Entry 4J1T (X-ray diffraction, 2.37 A resolution); this record covers chains A and C of the 3 polymer chains in the assembly.

# Chain A
Name: NAD/NADP transhydrogenase alpha subunit 1
Organism: Thermus thermophilus
Notes: EC 1.6.1.2
UniProtKB: Q72GR8 (Q72GR8_THET2); numbering as in UniProt (aligned over 1-375)
Sequence (381 residues; each row starts with the number of its first residue; numbers below 1 keep their minus sign (His-5 is residue -5)):
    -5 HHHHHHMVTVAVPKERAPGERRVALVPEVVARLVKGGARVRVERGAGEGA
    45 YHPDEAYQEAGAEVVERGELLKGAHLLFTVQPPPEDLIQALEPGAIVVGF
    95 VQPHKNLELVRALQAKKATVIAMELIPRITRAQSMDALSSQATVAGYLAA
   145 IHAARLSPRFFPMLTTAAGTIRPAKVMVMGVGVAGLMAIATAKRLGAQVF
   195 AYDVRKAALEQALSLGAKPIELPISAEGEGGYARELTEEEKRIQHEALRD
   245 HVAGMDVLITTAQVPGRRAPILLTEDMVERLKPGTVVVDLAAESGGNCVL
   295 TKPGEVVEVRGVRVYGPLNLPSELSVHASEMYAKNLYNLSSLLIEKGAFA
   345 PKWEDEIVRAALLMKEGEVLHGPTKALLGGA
Not modelled in the structure: -5 to -2, 222-227, 374-375
Construct notes: expression tag (-5 to 0)

# Chain C
Name: NAD(P) transhydrogenase subunit beta
Organism: Thermus thermophilus
Notes: EC 1.6.1.2; fragment: Domain III
UniProtKB: Q72GS0 (Q72GS0_THET2); residues 266-450 here = UniProt positions 266-450
Sequence (185 residues; each row starts with the number of its first residue):
   266 VEQEAGEVKGSLKPIDVEDAAVMLAYAGKVVFVPGYGMALSQAQHKLKEL
   316 ADLLEARGVEVKFAIHPVAGRMPGHMNVLLAEAGVDYDKLKDLEEINPEF
   366 PTVDVAVVIGANDVVNPAARRPGSPLYGMPILDVDKAKNVIVIKRGQGKG
   416 FAGVENELFYAENTRMLYGDAQKVLTELIQALKRL
Not modelled in the structure: 266-273
Small-molecule neighbours: NADP (NAP; NADP nicotinamide-adenine-dinucleotide phosphate): Gly300, Tyr301, Gly302, Leu305, Ser306, Val333, Ala334, Gly335, Arg336, Met337, Pro338, Gly375, Ala376, Asn377, Asp378, Val379, Leu391, Met394, Ile408, Lys409, Arg410, Gly411, Gln412, Gly413, Lys414, Gly415, Phe416, Gly434, Asp435, Ala436

# Interface between chain A and chain C
Residue-residue contacts (28; chain A residue first):
  Thr124(A) with Pro390(C); Leu391(C), hydrogen bond (side chain-backbone); Tyr392(C), hydrogen bond (side chain-backbone)
  Arg125(A) with Tyr392(C); Gly393(C)
  Gln127(A) with Val333(C); Met394(C)
  Thr137(A) with Pro338(C)
  Leu180(A) with Arg336(C); Met337(C)
  Met181(A) with Met337(C), hydrophobic; Pro338(C)
  Ala184(A) with Met337(C), hydrophobic
  Glu204(A) with Tyr301(C); Leu305(C)
  Gln205(A) with Tyr301(C), hydrogen bond (backbone-side chain); Arg336(C)
  Leu207(A) with Gln307(C)
  Ser208(A) with Tyr301(C); Ala304(C); Leu305(C); Gln307(C), hydrogen bond (backbone-side chain); His340(C), hydrogen bond; Leu344(C)
  Leu209(A) with Gln307(C); Met337(C), hydrophobic; His340(C)
  Gly210(A) with Gln307(C)
Other interface residues (no listed pair), chain A (15 interface residues in all): Val177, Arg188
Other interface residues (no listed pair), chain C (17 interface residues in all): Val343, Ala346

# Overview
15 residues of chain A and 17 residues of chain C are in contact; the contacts include 5 hydrogen bonds. Among
the polar pairs are Thr124(A)-Leu391(C), Thr124(A)-Tyr392(C) and Gln205(A)-Tyr301(C). Ligands of chain C:
NADP.
Chain A is NAD/NADP transhydrogenase alpha subunit 1 and chain C is NAD(P) transhydrogenase subunit beta, both
from Thermus thermophilus; the structure, Crystal structure of Thermus thermophilus transhydrogenase
heterotrimeric complex of the Alpha1 subunit dimer with the NADP ..., was determined by X-ray diffraction.
